8TUG - chains A and R of the 16 polymer chains in the assembly; structure by electron microscopy, 3.50 A resolution.

Chain A:
Protein: DNA-directed RNA polymerase II subunit RPB1
Source organism: Saccharomyces cerevisiae
Notes: EC 2.7.7.6
Reference sequence: P04050 (RPB1_YEAST); residue numbers follow UniProt; this construct covers 1-1733
Chain sequence (1733 residues; each row starts with the number of its first residue):
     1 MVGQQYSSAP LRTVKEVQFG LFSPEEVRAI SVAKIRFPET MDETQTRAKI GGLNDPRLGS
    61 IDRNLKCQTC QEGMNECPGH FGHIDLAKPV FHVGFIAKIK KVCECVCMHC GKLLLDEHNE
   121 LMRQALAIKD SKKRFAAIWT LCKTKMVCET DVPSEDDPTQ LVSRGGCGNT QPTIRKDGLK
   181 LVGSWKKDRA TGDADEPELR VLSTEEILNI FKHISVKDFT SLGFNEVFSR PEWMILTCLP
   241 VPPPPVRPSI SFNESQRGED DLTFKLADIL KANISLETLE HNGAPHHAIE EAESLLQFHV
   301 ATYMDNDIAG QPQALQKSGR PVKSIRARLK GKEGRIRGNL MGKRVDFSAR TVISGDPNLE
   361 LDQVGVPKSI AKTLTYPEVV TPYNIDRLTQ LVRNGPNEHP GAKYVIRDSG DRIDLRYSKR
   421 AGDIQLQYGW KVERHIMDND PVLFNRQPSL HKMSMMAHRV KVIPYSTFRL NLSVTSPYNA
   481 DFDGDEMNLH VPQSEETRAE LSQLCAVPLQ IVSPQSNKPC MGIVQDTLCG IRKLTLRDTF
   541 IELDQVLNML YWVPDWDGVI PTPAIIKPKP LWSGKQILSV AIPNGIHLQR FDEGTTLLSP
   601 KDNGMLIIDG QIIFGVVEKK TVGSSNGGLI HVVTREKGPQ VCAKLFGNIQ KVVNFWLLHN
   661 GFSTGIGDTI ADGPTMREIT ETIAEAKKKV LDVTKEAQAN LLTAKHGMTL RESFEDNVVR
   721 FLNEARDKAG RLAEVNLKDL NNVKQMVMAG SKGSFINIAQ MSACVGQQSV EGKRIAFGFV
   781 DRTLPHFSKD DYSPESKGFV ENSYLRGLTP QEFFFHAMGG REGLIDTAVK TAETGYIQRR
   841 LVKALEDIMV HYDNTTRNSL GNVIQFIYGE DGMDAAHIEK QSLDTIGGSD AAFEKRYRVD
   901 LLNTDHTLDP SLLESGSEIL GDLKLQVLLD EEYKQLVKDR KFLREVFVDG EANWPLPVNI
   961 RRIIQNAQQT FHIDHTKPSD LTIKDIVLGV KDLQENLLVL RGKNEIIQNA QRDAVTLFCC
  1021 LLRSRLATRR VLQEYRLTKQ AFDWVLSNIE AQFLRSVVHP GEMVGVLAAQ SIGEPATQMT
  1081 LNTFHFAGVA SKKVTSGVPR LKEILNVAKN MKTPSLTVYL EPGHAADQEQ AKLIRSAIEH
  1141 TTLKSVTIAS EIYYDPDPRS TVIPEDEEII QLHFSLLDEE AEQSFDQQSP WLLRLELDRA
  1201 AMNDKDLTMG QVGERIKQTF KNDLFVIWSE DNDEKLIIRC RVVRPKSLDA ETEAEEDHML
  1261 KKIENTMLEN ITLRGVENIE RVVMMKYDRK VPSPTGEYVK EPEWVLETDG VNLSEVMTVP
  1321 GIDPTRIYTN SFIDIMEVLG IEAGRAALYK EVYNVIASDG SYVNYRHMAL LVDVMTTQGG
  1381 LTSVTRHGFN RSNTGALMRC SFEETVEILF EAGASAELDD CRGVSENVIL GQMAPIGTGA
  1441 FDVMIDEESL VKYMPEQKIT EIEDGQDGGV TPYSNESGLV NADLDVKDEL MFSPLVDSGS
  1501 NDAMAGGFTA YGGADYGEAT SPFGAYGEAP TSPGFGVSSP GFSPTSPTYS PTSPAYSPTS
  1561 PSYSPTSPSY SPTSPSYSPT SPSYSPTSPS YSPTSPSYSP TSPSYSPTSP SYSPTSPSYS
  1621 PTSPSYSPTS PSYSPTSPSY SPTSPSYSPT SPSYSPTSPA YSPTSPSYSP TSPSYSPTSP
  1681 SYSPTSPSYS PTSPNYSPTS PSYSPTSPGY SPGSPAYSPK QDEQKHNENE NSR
Not modelled in the structure: 1-7, 42-44, 188-198, 1079-1096, 1158-1187, 1221-1224, 1243-1256, 1455-1733
Ion coordination: Zn2+ site 1: Cys67, Cys70, Cys77, His80; Zn2+ site 2: Met108, Cys110, Cys167; Mg2+: Asp483, Asp485
Curated features (UniProtKB/Swiss-Prot):
  - region: Pro248 to Asp260 (Lid loop), Asn306 to Lys323 (Rudder loop), Pro810 to Glu822 (Bridging helix)
  - binding site (Zn(2+)): Cys67, Cys70, Cys77, His80, Cys107, Cys110, Cys148, Cys167
  - binding site (Mg(2+)): Asp481, Asp483, Asp485
  - modified residue: Thr1471 (Phosphothreonine)
  - cross-link (Glycyl lysine isopeptide (Lys-Gly)): Lys695 (interchain with G-Cter in ubiquitin), Lys1246 (interchain with G-Cter in ubiquitin), Lys1350 (interchain with G-Cter in ubiquitin)
  - natural variant: Ser1653 to Pro1659 (deletion: In strain: A364A)
  - mutagenesis: Lys1246 (K1246R: Impairs ubiquitination during transcription stress)

Chain R:
Molecule: 10-nt RNA strand
Sequence (10 nucleotides; row label = number of the first residue in the row):
     1 AUCGAGAGGA

Chain A / chain R interface:
Pairs across the interface (8; chain A residue first):
  Phe252(A) - A1(R)  sugar contact
  Phe252(A) - U2(R)  sugar contact
  Asn253(A) - A1(R)  base contact
  Arg320(A) - C3(R)  sugar contact
  Gln447(A) - A10(R)  base contact
  Gly484(A) - A10(R)  sugar contact
  Asp485(A) - A10(R)  phosphate contact
  Glu486(A) - A10(R)  sugar contact
Also at the interface, not in a pair above, chain A (10 interface residues in all): Arg446, Pro448, Asp483

Overview:
10 residues of chain A and 4 residues of chain R are in contact. Cys67(A), Cys70(A), Cys77(A) and His80(A)
form the Zn2+ site 1. UniProt lists 8 Zn2+-binding residues, 3 Mg2+-binding residues and one mutagenesis site
on chain A.
Here chain A is DNA-directed RNA polymerase II subunit RPB1 (Saccharomyces cerevisiae) and chain R is a 10-nt
RNA strand. Entry 8TUG (Cryo-EM structure of CPD-stalled Pol II in complex with Rad26 (engaged state)) was
determined by electron microscopy, deposited together with 8TVP, 8TVQ, 8TVS, 8TVV, 8TVW, 8TVX and 8TVY.
